Entry 6W7W (electron microscopy, 3.90 A resolution); this record covers chains D and G of the 10 polymer chains in the assembly.

== Chain D ==
Protein: 30S ribosomal protein S5
From: Escherichia coli (strain K12)
UniProt: P0A7W1 (RS5_ECOLI); numbering as in UniProt (aligned over 1-167)
Chain sequence (167 residues; each row starts with the number of its first residue):
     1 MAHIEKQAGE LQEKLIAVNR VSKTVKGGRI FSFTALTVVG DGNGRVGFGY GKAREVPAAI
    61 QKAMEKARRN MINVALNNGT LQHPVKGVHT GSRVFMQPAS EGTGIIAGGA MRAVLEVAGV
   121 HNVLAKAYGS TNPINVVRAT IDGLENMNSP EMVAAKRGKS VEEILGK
Disordered / not traced: 1-9, 166-167
Curated features (UniProtKB/Swiss-Prot):
  - modified residue: A2 (N-acetylalanine)
  - natural variant: R20 (R20L: In strain: SPCR9), V21 (V21E: In strain: SPCR7), S22 (S22P: In strain: SPCR13 and SPCR15), G104 (G104R: In strain: N-660), R112 (R112G: In strain: NEA-314; R112L: In strain: N-421 and D-1023; R112S: In strain: NEA-319), E151 (E151S: In strain: B), E162 to K167 (sequence variant, change not given here; In strain: 0-1)
  - mutagenesis: R20 to R29 (No effect on mRNA unwinding ability of the ribosome)

== Chain G ==
Protein: 30S ribosomal protein S8
From: Escherichia coli (strain K12)
UniProt: P0A7W7 (RS8_ECOLI); residue numbers follow UniProt; this construct covers 1-130
Chain sequence (130 residues; row label = number of the first residue in the row):
     1 MSMQDPIADM LTRIRNGQAA NKAAVTMPSS KLKVAIANVL KEEGFIEDFK VEGDTKPELE
    61 LTLKYFQGKA VVESIQRVSR PGLRIYKRKD ELPKVMAGLG IAVVSTSKGV MTDRAARQAG
   121 LGGEIICYVA
Disordered / not traced: 1

== Chain D / chain G interface ==
Contacting residue pairs (11; chain D residue first):
  H83(D) - M96(G)
  H83(D) - L99(G)
  A155(D) - F66(G)
  K156(D) - K64(G)
  K156(D) - F66(G)
  K156(D) - V71(G)
  R157(D) - E43(G)
  R157(D) - G44(G)
  R157(D) - F45(G)
  R157(D) - K64(G)
  R157(D) - L99(G)  hydrogen bond (side chain-backbone)
Interface residues without a listed pair, chain D (9 interface residues in all): N148, P150, M152, G158, I164
Interface residues without a listed pair, chain G (12 interface residues in all): A70, A97, G98, G100

== Overview ==
The interface between chain D and chain G involves 9 residues on one side and 12 on the other; the contacts
include 1 hydrogen bond. The hydrogen-bonded pair is R157(D)-L99(G). Curated annotation (UniProt) lists 10
mutagenesis sites on chain D.
Chain D is 30S ribosomal protein S5 and chain G is 30S ribosomal protein S8, both from Escherichia coli
(strain K12); the structure, 30S-Inactive-low-Mg2+ Class B, was determined by electron microscopy, deposited
together with 6W6K, 6W77, 6W7M and 6W7N.
